9FQU - chains A and B; structure by electron microscopy, 2.79 A resolution.

[Chain A]
Molecule: High affinity cationic amino acid transporter 1, Green fluorescent protein
Source organism: Mus musculus
UniProt: chimeric construct of Q09143, P42212: residues 13-622 from Q09143 (CTR1_MOUSE) positions 13-622 (same numbers); residues 635-871 from P42212 positions 2-238 (UniProt number = residue number - 633)
Sequence (902 residues; numbered 13 to 914; the number before each row is that of its first residue):
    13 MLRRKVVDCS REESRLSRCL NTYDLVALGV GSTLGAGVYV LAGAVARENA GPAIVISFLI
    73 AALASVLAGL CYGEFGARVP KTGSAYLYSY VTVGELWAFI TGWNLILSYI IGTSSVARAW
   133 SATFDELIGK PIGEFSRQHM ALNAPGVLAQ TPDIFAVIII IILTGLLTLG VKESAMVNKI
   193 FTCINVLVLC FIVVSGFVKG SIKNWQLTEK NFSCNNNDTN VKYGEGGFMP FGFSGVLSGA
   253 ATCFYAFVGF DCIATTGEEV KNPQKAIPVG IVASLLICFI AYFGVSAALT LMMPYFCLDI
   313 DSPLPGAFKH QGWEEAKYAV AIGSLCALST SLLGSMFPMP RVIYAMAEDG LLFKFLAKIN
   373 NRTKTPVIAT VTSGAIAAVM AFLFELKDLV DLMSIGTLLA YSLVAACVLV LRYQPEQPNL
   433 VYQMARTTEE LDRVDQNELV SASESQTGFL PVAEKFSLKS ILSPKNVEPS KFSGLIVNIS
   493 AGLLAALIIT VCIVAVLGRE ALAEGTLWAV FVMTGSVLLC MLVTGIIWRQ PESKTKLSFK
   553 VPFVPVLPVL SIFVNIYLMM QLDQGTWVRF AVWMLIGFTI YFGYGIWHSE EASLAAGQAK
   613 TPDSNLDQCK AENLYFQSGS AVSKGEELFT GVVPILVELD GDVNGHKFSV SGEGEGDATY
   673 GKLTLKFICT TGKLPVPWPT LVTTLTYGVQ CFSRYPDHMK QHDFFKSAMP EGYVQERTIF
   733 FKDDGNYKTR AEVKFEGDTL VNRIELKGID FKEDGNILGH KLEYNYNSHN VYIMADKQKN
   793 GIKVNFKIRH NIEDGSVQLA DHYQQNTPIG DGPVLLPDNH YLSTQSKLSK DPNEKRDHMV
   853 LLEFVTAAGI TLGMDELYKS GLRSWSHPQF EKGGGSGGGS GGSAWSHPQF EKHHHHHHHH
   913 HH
Disordered / not traced: 20-30, 431-465, 605-914
Sequence notes: linker (623-634); conflict Leu697 (Phe64 in P42212), Thr698 (Ser65 in P42212), Lys839 (Ala206 in P42212), Leu864 (His231 in P42212); expression tag (872-914)
Glycans and other covalent adducts: N-acetylglucosamine (NAG) linked to Asn223, Asn229
Residues lining bound ligands: arginine (ARG): Ser44, Thr45, Leu46, Gly47, Ala48, Gly49, Ser120, Tyr121, Gly124, Val128, Tyr257, Ala258, Val260, Gly261, Ser343, Gly346, Ser347, Met405
Swiss-Prot annotation at these positions:
  - modified residue: Ser616 (Phosphoserine), Tyr699 (Z: -2,3-didehydrotyrosine)
  - glycosylation (N-linked (GlcNAc...) asparagine): Asn223, Asn229

[Chain B]
Molecule: Surface protein
Source organism: Murine leukemia virus
UniProt: P03390 (ENV_MLVF5); residues 35-270 here = UniProt positions 35-270
Sequence (276 residues; row label = number of the first residue in the row):
     4 MGILPSPGMP ALLSLVSLLS VLLMGCVAET GAAPGSSPHQ VYNITWEVTN GDRETVWAIS
    64 GNHPLWTWWP VLTPDLCMLA LSGPPHWGLE YQAPYSSPPG PPCCSGSSGS SAGCSRDCDE
   124 PLTSLTPRCN TAWNRLKLDQ VTHKSSEGFY VCPGSHRPRE AKSCGGPDSF YCASWGCETT
   184 GRVYWKPSSS WDYITVDNNL TTSQAVQVCK DNKWCNPLAI QFTNAGKQVT SWTTGHYWGL
   244 RLYVSGRDPG LTFGIRLRYQ NLGPRVPGTK HHHHHH
Disordered / not traced: 4-42, 266-279
Sequence notes: initiating methionine (4); expression tag (5-34, 271-279)
Disulfide bonds: Cys80-Cys132, Cys106-Cys121, Cys107-Cys117, Cys155-Cys175, Cys167-Cys180, Cys212-Cys218
Glycans and other covalent adducts: glycan linked to Asn46; N-acetylglucosamine (NAG) linked to Asn202
Swiss-Prot annotation at these positions:
  - binding site (Zn(2+)): His89, Asp120
  - glycosylation (N-linked (GlcNAc...) asparagine): Asn46, Asn202

[How chain A and chain B interact]
Contacting residue pairs - 35 pairs, chain A then chain B:
  Glu60(A) - Arg119(B)  salt bridge
  Glu221(A) - Asn133(B)  hydrogen bond
  Glu221(A) - Thr134(B)
  Lys222(A) - Gln95(B)  hydrogen bond
  Phe224(A) - Pro104(B)
  Phe224(A) - Thr134(B)
  Phe224(A) - Trp136(B)  hydrophobic
  Asn229(A) - Ala115(B)
  Asp230(A) - Gly116(B)  hydrogen bond (backbone-backbone)
  Thr231(A) - Ser114(B)
  Thr231(A) - Cys117(B)
  Asn232(A) - Cys107(B)
  Asn232(A) - Cys117(B)  hydrogen bond (backbone-side chain)
  Asn232(A) - Arg119(B)  hydrogen bond (backbone-side chain)
  Val233(A) - Cys117(B)  hydrogen bond (backbone-backbone)
  Val233(A) - Ser118(B)
  Val233(A) - Arg119(B)  hydrogen bond (backbone-backbone)
  Val233(A) - Asp120(B)
  Lys234(A) - Arg119(B)
  Lys234(A) - Asp120(B)
  Lys234(A) - Glu123(B)
  Tyr235(A) - Pro104(B)  hydrophobic
  Tyr235(A) - Gly116(B)  hydrogen bond (side chain-backbone)
  Tyr235(A) - Ser118(B)
  Tyr235(A) - Asp120(B)  hydrogen bond (backbone-side chain)
  Tyr235(A) - Trp136(B)  hydrophobic
  Gly236(A) - Asp120(B)  hydrogen bond (backbone-side chain)
  Gly236(A) - Trp136(B)  hydrogen bond (backbone-side chain)
  Glu237(A) - Leu128(B)
  Glu237(A) - Thr129(B)  hydrogen bond (side chain-backbone)
  Glu237(A) - Arg131(B)  salt bridge
  Glu237(A) - Asn137(B)  hydrogen bond
  Phe243(A) - Ser127(B)  hydrogen bond (backbone-side chain)
  Ser246(A) - Ser127(B)  hydrogen bond
  Glu512(A) - Thr126(B)
Interface residues without a listed pair, chain A (19 interface residues in all): Gly244, Arg511, Glu516
Interface residues without a listed pair, chain B (22 interface residues in all): Pro102, Ser149

[Summary]
The interface between chain A and chain B involves 19 residues on one side and 22 on the other; the contacts
include 15 hydrogen bonds and 2 salt bridges. Among the polar pairs are Glu60(A)-Arg119(B),
Glu237(A)-Arg131(B) and Glu221(A)-Asn133(B). Ligands of chain A: arginine.
Chain A is High affinity cationic amino acid transporter 1, Green fluorescent protein (Mus musculus) and chain
B is Surface protein (Murine leukemia virus); the structure, Cryo-EM structure of MmCAT1 bound with FrMLV-RBD
in the arginine-bound inward-occluded state, was determined by electron microscopy.
